1SFQ - chains A and B; structure by X-ray diffraction, 1.91 A resolution.

[Chain A]
Name: thrombin
From: Homo sapiens
Notes: fragment: thrombin light chain (A)
UniProt: P00734 (THRB_HUMAN); residues 1-14 here correspond to UniProt positions 336-349 (UniProt number = residue number + 335)
Amino-acid sequence (36 residues; row label = number of the first residue in the row; a row labelled like 14A-14N holds insertion residues (14A, then the next letters in order)):
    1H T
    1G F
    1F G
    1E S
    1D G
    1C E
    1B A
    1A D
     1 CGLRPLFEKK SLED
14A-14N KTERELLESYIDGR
Not modelled in the structure: 1H, 1G, 1F, 1E, 1D, 14M-14N
UniProt features mapped onto this chain:
  - site: Arg14N (Cleavage)

[Chain B]
Name: thrombin
From: Homo sapiens
Notes: EC 3.4.21.5; fragment: thrombin heavy chain (B)
UniProt: P00734 (THRB_HUMAN); the construct lacks a stretch of the UniProt sequence and is renumbered around it, so the offset changes along the chain: 16-36 = UniProt 364-384; 37-60 = UniProt 386-409; 61-77 = UniProt 419-435; 78-97 = UniProt 437-456; 7 more segments
Amino-acid sequence (259 residues; row label = number of the first residue in the row; note: 2 numbers in that range are skipped by the numbering (no residue carries them; nothing is unmodelled there); a row labelled like 60A-60I holds insertion residues (60A, then the next letters in order)):
    16 IVEGSDAEIG MSPWQVMLFR K
   36A S
    37 PQELLCGASL ISDRWVLTAA HCLL
60A-60I YPPWDKNFT
    61 ENDLLVRIGK HSRTRYE
   77A A
    78 NIEKISMLEK IYIHPRYNWR
   97A E
    98 NLDRDIALMK LKKPVAFSDY IHPVCLPDRE TA
129A-129C ASL
   130 LQAGYKGRVT GWGNLKETW
148A-148F TANVGK
   150 GQPSVLQVVN LPIVERPVCK DSTRIRITDN MFCAG
  184A Y
   185 KP
186A-186D DEGK
   187 RGDACEGDSG GPFVMKSP
204A-204B FN
   205 NRWYQMGIVS WGE
   219 GCD
  221A R
   222 DGKYGFYTHV FRLKKWIQKV IDQFGE
Not modelled in the structure: 148A-148F, 246-247
Disulfide bonds: Cys42-Cys58, Cys168-Cys182, Cys191-Cys220
Glycans and other covalent adducts: PPACK (0G6) linked to His57, Ser195; N-acetylglucosamine (NAG) linked to Asn60G
Construct notes: engineered mutation Ala77A (Arg436 in P00734)
Ion coordination: Na+: Arg221A, Lys224
Small-molecule neighbours: PPACK (0G6; D-phenylalanyl-N-[(2S,3S)-6-{[amino(iminio)methyl]amino}-1-chloro-2-hydroxyhexan-3-yl]-L-prolinamide): Tyr60A, Trp60D, Glu97A, Asn98, Leu99, Ile174, Asp189, Ala190, Cys191, Glu192, Gly193, Asp194, Val213, Ser214, Trp215, Gly216, Glu217, Gly219, Cys220, Gly226
UniProt features mapped onto this chain:
  - region: Ala183 to Val200 (High affinity receptor-binding region which is also known as the TP508 peptide)
  - active site (Charge relay system): His57, Asp102, Ser195
  - glycosylation: Asn60G (N-linked (GlcNAc...) (complex) asparagine)
Reported in the primary citation:
  - Na+ coordination: Arg221A, Lys224
  - contacts within the chain: Arg187-Asp222
  - binding site for PPACK: His57, Asp189, Ser195, Ser214
  - specificity-determining residues: Asp189
  - conformationally variable residues: Cys191 to Gly193
  - mutagenesis - T172A (10-fold), R187A (10-fold), D189A (30-fold), S214A (10-fold), E217A (30-fold), D222A (30-fold), G223A (10-fold), K224A, Y225A (30-fold): decreased binding to Na+
  - allosteric site: Asp189, Glu217, Asp222, Tyr225
  - disease-associated variants - R187Q, K224T: decreased binding to Na+ (citing earlier work)
  - mutagenesis - D221A: unchanged binding to Na+
  - mutagenesis - D189A, D221A: decreased catalytic activity on Na+
  - specificity-determining residues: Glu192 (proposed by the authors, not directly observed)

[Interface between chain A and chain B]
Cross-chain cystine bridges: Cys1(A)-Cys122(B)
Residue-residue contacts (59; chain A residue first):
  Cys1(A) - Pro120(B)
  Cys1(A) - Cys122(B)  disulfide
  Cys1(A) - Arg206(B)  hydrogen bond (backbone-side chain)
  Asp1A(A) - His119(B)  salt bridge
  Asp1A(A) - Arg206(B)
  Ala1B(A) - Arg206(B)  hydrogen bond (backbone-side chain)
  Glu1C(A) - Asn204B(B)
  Glu1C(A) - Arg206(B)  salt bridge
  Glu1C(A) - Tyr208(B)  hydrogen bond
  Gly2(A) - Trp29(B)
  Gly2(A) - Pro120(B)  hydrogen bond (backbone-backbone)
  Gly2(A) - Cys122(B)  hydrogen bond (backbone-side chain)
  Gly2(A) - Arg206(B)
  Gly2(A) - Trp207(B)  hydrogen bond (backbone-backbone)
  Leu3(A) - His119(B)  hydrogen bond (backbone-side chain)
  Leu3(A) - Asn205(B)
  Leu3(A) - Arg206(B)
  Arg4(A) - Met26(B)  hydrogen bond (side chain-backbone)
  Arg4(A) - Pro28(B)
  Arg4(A) - Trp29(B)
  Arg4(A) - Arg137(B)
  Arg4(A) - Trp207(B)
  Pro5(A) - Ser115(B)
  Pro5(A) - Asp116(B)
  Pro5(A) - His119(B)
  Leu6(A) - Asp116(B)
  Leu6(A) - Tyr117(B)  hydrophobic
  Phe7(A) - Glu23(B)
  Phe7(A) - Ile24(B)
  Phe7(A) - Gly25(B)
  Phe7(A) - Met26(B)  hydrophobic
  Glu8(A) - Lys202(B)  salt bridge
  Glu8(A) - Asn205(B)
  Glu8(A) - Trp207(B)  hydrogen bond
  Lys9(A) - His119(B)
  Asp14(A) - Glu23(B)
  Asp14(A) - Arg137(B)  salt bridge
  Asp14(A) - Trp207(B)
  Lys14A(A) - Glu23(B)  hydrogen bond (backbone-side chain)
  Thr14B(A) - Arg137(B)  hydrogen bond
  Thr14B(A) - Asn159(B)  hydrogen bond
  Glu14C(A) - Arg137(B)
  Glu14C(A) - Lys202(B)  salt bridge
  Glu14E(A) - Lys135(B)  salt bridge
  Glu14E(A) - Asn159(B)  hydrogen bond
  Glu14E(A) - Tyr184A(B)  hydrogen bond
  Glu14E(A) - Lys186D(B)
  Leu14F(A) - Lys135(B)
  Leu14F(A) - Gly136(B)
  Leu14F(A) - Asn159(B)
  Leu14F(A) - Trp207(B)  hydrophobic
  Ser14I(A) - Gly133(B)
  Ser14I(A) - Tyr134(B)
  Ser14I(A) - Lys135(B)  hydrogen bond (side chain-backbone)
  Tyr14J(A) - Leu129C(B)
  Tyr14J(A) - Tyr134(B)  hydrophobic
  Tyr14J(A) - Met201(B)  hydrophobic
  Tyr14J(A) - Lys202(B)  hydrogen bond (side chain-backbone)
  Tyr14J(A) - Pro204(B)
Interface residues without a listed pair, chain A (21 interface residues in all): Leu14G
Interface residues without a listed pair, chain B (31 interface residues in all): Val121, Asp125

[In short]
The interface between chain A and chain B involves 21 residues on one side and 31 on the other; the contacts
include 1 disulfide bond, 16 hydrogen bonds and 6 salt bridges. Polar pairs include Asp1A(A)-His119(B),
Glu1C(A)-Arg206(B) and Glu8(A)-Lys202(B). From the paper: a binding site for PPACK at His57(B), Asp189(B) and
Ser195(B) among others; T172A, R187A and D189A of chain B, among others, reduce binding to Na+; 12
substitutions were tested in all.
Here chain A is thrombin and chain B is thrombin, both from Homo sapiens. Entry 1SFQ (Fast form of thrombin
mutant R(77a)A bound to PPACK) was determined by X-ray diffraction (same publication as 1SG8, 1SGI and 1SHH).
